PDB entry 6W0F | X-ray diffraction, 2.40 A resolution | chains A and B of the 3 polymer chains in the assembly

== Chain A ==
Protein: Fab Heavy Chain
Organism: Rattus norvegicus
Notes: antibody fragment or engineered binder
Amino-acid sequence (219 residues; row label = number of the first residue in the row):
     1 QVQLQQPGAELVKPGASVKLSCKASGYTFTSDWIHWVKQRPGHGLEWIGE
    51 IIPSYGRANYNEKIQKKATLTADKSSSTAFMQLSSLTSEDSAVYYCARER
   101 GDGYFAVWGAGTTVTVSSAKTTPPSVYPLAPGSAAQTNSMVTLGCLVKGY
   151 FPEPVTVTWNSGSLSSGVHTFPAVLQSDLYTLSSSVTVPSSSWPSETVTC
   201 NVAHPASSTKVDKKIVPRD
Cystine bridges: Cys-22/Cys-96, Cys-145/Cys-200

== Chain B ==
Protein: Fab Light Chain
Organism: Rattus norvegicus
Notes: antibody fragment or engineered binder
Amino-acid sequence (212 residues; numbered 1 to 212; the number before each row is that of its first residue):
     1 DILLTQSPAILSVSPGERVSFSCRASQSIGTDIHWYQQRTNGSPRLLIKY
    51 ASESISGIPSRFSGSGSGTDFTLSINSVESEDIANYYCQQSNRWPFTFGS
   101 GTKLEIKRADAAPTVSIFPPSSEQLTSGGASVVCFLNNFYPKDINVKWKI
   151 DGSERQNGVLNSWTDQDSKDSTYSMSSTLTLTKDEYERHNSYTCEATHKT
   201 STSPIVKSFNRN
Cystine bridges: Cys-23/Cys-88, Cys-134/Cys-194

== How chain A and chain B interact ==
Pairs across the interface (74):
  His-35(A) / Phe-96(B)
  Gln-39(A) / Gln-38(B)  hydrogen bond
  Gln-39(A) / Tyr-87(B)  hydrogen bond
  Gly-44(A) / Tyr-87(B)
  Leu-45(A) / Pro-44(B)  hydrophobic
  Leu-45(A) / Phe-98(B)  hydrophobic
  Trp-47(A) / Trp-94(B)  hydrophobic
  Trp-47(A) / Pro-95(B)  hydrophobic
  Glu-50(A) / Trp-94(B)  hydrogen bond
  Asn-59(A) / Trp-94(B)
  Tyr-60(A) / Trp-94(B)
  Tyr-95(A) / Gln-38(B)  hydrogen bond
  Tyr-95(A) / Gly-42(B)  hydrogen bond (side chain-backbone)
  Tyr-95(A) / Ser-43(B)
  Glu-99(A) / Phe-96(B)
  Asp-102(A) / Tyr-50(B)  hydrogen bond (backbone-side chain)
  Gly-103(A) / His-34(B)  hydrogen bond (backbone-side chain)
  Gly-103(A) / Gln-89(B)  hydrogen bond (backbone-side chain)
  Gly-103(A) / Ser-91(B)
  Gly-103(A) / Phe-96(B)
  Tyr-104(A) / His-34(B)
  Tyr-104(A) / Tyr-36(B)
  Tyr-104(A) / Leu-46(B)  hydrophobic
  Tyr-104(A) / Lys-49(B)  hydrogen bond
  Tyr-104(A) / Tyr-50(B)  hydrophobic
  Tyr-104(A) / Gln-89(B)
  Phe-105(A) / Tyr-36(B)  hydrogen bond (backbone-side chain)
  Phe-105(A) / Leu-46(B)
  Phe-105(A) / Gln-89(B)
  Phe-105(A) / Phe-96(B)  hydrophobic
  Phe-105(A) / Phe-98(B)  hydrophobic
  Trp-108(A) / Tyr-36(B)
  Trp-108(A) / Pro-44(B)
  Trp-108(A) / Phe-98(B)  hydrophobic
  Gly-109(A) / Ser-43(B)  hydrogen bond (backbone-side chain)
  Tyr-127(A) / Ser-121(B)
  Tyr-127(A) / Glu-123(B)
  Tyr-127(A) / Gln-124(B)
  Tyr-127(A) / Ser-127(B)
  Pro-128(A) / Ser-121(B)
  Pro-128(A) / Glu-123(B)
  Leu-129(A) / Phe-118(B)
  Leu-129(A) / Val-133(B)  hydrophobic
  Leu-129(A) / Phe-135(B)  hydrophobic
  Ala-130(A) / Phe-118(B)
  Ala-130(A) / Pro-119(B)
  Pro-131(A) / Phe-118(B)
  Gly-132(A) / Pro-119(B)
  Thr-142(A) / Ser-116(B)
  Thr-142(A) / Phe-118(B)
  Thr-142(A) / Asn-137(B)
  Leu-146(A) / Ser-131(B)
  Lys-148(A) / Gln-124(B)
  His-169(A) / Asn-137(B)
  His-169(A) / Asn-138(B)  hydrogen bond
  His-169(A) / Ser-174(B)  hydrogen bond
  Phe-171(A) / Phe-135(B)  hydrophobic
  Phe-171(A) / Asn-137(B)
  Phe-171(A) / Ser-162(B)
  Phe-171(A) / Thr-164(B)
  Phe-171(A) / Ser-174(B)
  Phe-171(A) / Met-175(B)
  Phe-171(A) / Ser-176(B)
  Pro-172(A) / Ser-162(B)  hydrogen bond (backbone-side chain)
  Pro-172(A) / Trp-163(B)
  Val-174(A) / Leu-160(B)  hydrophobic
  Val-174(A) / Asn-161(B)
  Gln-176(A) / Leu-160(B)
  Ser-183(A) / Phe-135(B)
  Ser-184(A) / Phe-135(B)
  Ser-185(A) / Phe-135(B)
  Ser-185(A) / Asn-137(B)  hydrogen bond
  Lys-213(A) / Glu-123(B)  salt bridge
  Arg-218(A) / Pro-120(B)
Interface residues without a listed pair, chain A (42 interface residues in all): Val-37, His-43, Ala-106, Ala-110, Leu-143, Gly-144, Thr-170
Interface residues without a listed pair, chain B (38 interface residues in all): Asp-167

== Overview ==
Chain A and chain B form an interface of 42 and 38 residues respectively, with 15 hydrogen bonds and 1 salt
bridge. Among the polar pairs are Lys-213(A)/Glu-123(B), Gln-39(A)/Gln-38(B) and Gln-39(A)/Tyr-87(B).
Here chain A is Fab Heavy Chain and chain B is Fab Light Chain, both from Rattus norvegicus. Entry 6W0F
(Closed-gate KcsA soaked in 0mM KCl/5mM BaCl2) was determined by X-ray diffraction together with 6W0A, 6W0B,
6W0C, 6W0D, 6W0E, 6W0G and 3 further entries from the same study.
